PDB entry 5YIV | X-ray diffraction, 2.91 A resolution | chains A and F of the 3 polymer chains in the assembly

# Chain A
Molecule: Cell cycle regulatory protein GcrA
From: Caulobacter crescentus (strain NA1000 / CB15N)
Notes: fragment: DNA-binding domain (DBD)
UniProtKB: A0A0H3C9J4 (A0A0H3C9J4_CAUCN); numbering as in UniProt (aligned over 1-45)
Sequence (49 residues; row label = number of the first residue in the row; numbers below 1 keep their minus sign (Gly-3 is residue -3)):
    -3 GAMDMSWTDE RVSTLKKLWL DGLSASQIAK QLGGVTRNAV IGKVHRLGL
Not modelled in the structure: -3 to 0
Sequence notes: expression tag (-3 to 0)
What the authors report for this chain:
  - mutagenesis - R33A/R42A, R33W, N34A/I37A, I37E, I37W, G38W, G38Y, K39A, K39A/R42A, R42A: decreased growth
  - mutagenesis - W3A, W15A: decreased stability

# Chain F
Molecule: 9-nt DNA strand
Sequence (9 nucleotides; row label = number of the first residue in the row; numbers below 1 keep their minus sign (DC-10 is residue -10)):
   -10 CCGXATCAG
Modified positions: 6MA (N6-methyl-deoxy-adenosine-5'-monophosphate) at position -7

# How chain A and chain F interact
Pairs across the interface - 11 pairs, chain A then chain F:
  Trp3(A) with DC-9(F), phosphate contact; DG-8(F), hydrogen bond to the phosphate
  Thr32(A) with 6MA_-7(F), hydrogen bond to the phosphate
  Asn34(A) with 6MA_-7(F), base contact; DA-6(F), hydrogen bond to the base
  Ala35(A) with DG-8(F), phosphate contact
  Gly38(A) with 6MA_-7(F), base contact
  Lys39(A) with DC-9(F), salt bridge to the phosphate
  Arg42(A) with DC-10(F), sugar contact; DC-9(F), salt bridge to the phosphate; DG-8(F), base contact

# Overview
7 residues of chain A and 5 residues of chain F are in contact; the contacts include 3 hydrogen bonds and 2
salt bridges. Polar pairs include Asn34(A)-DA-6(F), Trp3(A)-DG-8(F) and Thr32(A)-6MA_-7(F). The paper reports
that R33A/R42A, R33W and N34A/I37A of chain A, among others, reduce growth; W3A and W15A of chain A reduce
stability; 12 substitutions were tested in all.
Here chain A is Cell cycle regulatory protein GcrA (Caulobacter crescentus (strain NA1000 / CB15N)) and chain
F is a 9-nt DNA strand. Entry 5YIV (Caulobacter crescentus GcrA DNA-binding domain(DBD) in complex with
methylated dsDNA(crystal form 1)) was determined by X-ray diffraction, deposited together with 5YIU, 5YIW and
5Z7I.
